1DZ0 - chain A; structure by X-ray diffraction, 1.75 A resolution.

# Chain A
Name: Azurin II
Source organism: Alcaligenes xylosoxidans
Reference sequence: P56275 (AZU2_ALCXX); residues 1-129 here = UniProt positions 1-129
Amino-acid sequence (129 residues; each row starts with the number of its first residue):
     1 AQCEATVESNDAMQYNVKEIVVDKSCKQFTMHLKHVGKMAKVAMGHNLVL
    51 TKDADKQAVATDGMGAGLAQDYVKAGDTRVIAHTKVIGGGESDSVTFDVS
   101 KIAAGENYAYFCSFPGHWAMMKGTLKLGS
UniProt features mapped onto this chain:
  - binding site (Cu cation): H46, C112, H117, M121
Disulfides: C3-C26
Ion coordination: Cu+: G45, H46, C112, H117

# Overview
The Cu+ site is built by G45, H46, C112 and H117. From UniProt: 4 Cu cation-binding residues.
Chain A is Azurin II (Alcaligenes xylosoxidans); the structure, Reduced azurin II from alcaligenes
xylosoxidans, was determined by X-ray diffraction, deposited together with 1DYZ.
